PDB entry 2AHL | X-ray diffraction, 1.60 A resolution | chains A and B

[Chain A]
Molecule: Tyrosinase
From: Streptomyces castaneoglobisporus
Notes: EC 1.14.18.1
Reference sequence: Q83WS2 (Q83WS2_9ACTO); numbering as in UniProt (aligned over 1-273)
Amino-acid sequence (281 residues; each row starts with the number of its first residue):
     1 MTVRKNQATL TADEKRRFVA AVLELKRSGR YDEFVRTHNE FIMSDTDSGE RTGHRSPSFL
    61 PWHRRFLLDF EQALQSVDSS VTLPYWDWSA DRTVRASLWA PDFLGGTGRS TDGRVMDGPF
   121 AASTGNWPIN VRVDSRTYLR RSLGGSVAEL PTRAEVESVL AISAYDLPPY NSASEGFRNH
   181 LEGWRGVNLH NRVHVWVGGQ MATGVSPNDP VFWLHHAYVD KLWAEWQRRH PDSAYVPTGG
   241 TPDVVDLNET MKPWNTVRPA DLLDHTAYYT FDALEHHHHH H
Disordered / not traced: 1, 275-281
Metal / ion sites: Cu+ site 1: His38, His54, His63; Cu+ site 2: His190, His194, His216

[Chain B]
Molecule: Caddie protein ORF378
From: Streptomyces castaneoglobisporus
Reference sequence: Q83WS1 (Q83WS1_9ACTO); residue numbers follow UniProt; this construct covers 1-126
Amino-acid sequence (134 residues; each row starts with the number of its first residue):
     1 MPEITRRRAL TAAAAVAATA SAAVTLAAPA ASAAGHHEPA APESFDEVYK GRRIQGRPAR
    61 GAAHHHEHGG GYEVFVDGVQ LHVMRNADGS WISVVSHYDP VPTPRAAARA AVDELQGAPL
   121 LPFPANLEHH HHHH
Disordered / not traced: 1-39, 60-70, 122-134
Metal / ion sites: Cu+: His82, Met84, His97

[Interface between chain A and chain B]
Residue-residue contacts (48):
  His38(A) with Tyr98(B)
  Asn39(A) with Val94(B)
  Ile42(A) with His97(B), hydrogen bond (backbone-side chain); Tyr98(B)
  Met43(A) with His82(B)
  Asp45(A) with Met84(B)
  Asp47(A) with Asn86(B); Ala87(B), hydrogen bond (side chain-backbone)
  Arg55(A) with Met84(B); Asn86(B), hydrogen bond; Ile92(B)
  Thr111(A) with Gln116(B)
  Asp112(A) with Gln116(B)
  Arg132(A) with Leu121(B)
  Val133(A) with Val94(B), hydrophobic; Val95(B), hydrophobic; Leu120(B), hydrophobic; Leu121(B), hydrogen bond (backbone-backbone)
  Asp134(A) with Glu114(B); Leu115(B); Ala118(B)
  Ser135(A) with Pro119(B), hydrogen bond (side chain-backbone); Leu121(B)
  Arg136(A) with Glu114(B), hydrogen bond (side chain-backbone); Leu115(B), hydrogen bond (side chain-backbone); Gln116(B), hydrogen bond; Ala118(B)
  Arg140(A) with Glu114(B), salt bridge
  Ser172(A) with Ala87(B)
  Ala173(A) with Ala87(B), hydrophobic
  Trp184(A) with His97(B); Pro100(B), hydrophobic
  Arg185(A) with Asp88(B), salt bridge
  His190(A) with Tyr98(B)
  Asn191(A) with Tyr98(B)
  His194(A) with Tyr98(B)
  Val195(A) with Tyr98(B); Asp99(B)
  Met201(A) with Tyr98(B)
  Ala202(A) with Val95(B); Ser96(B); His97(B), hydrogen bond (backbone-backbone); Tyr98(B)
  Thr203(A) with Val94(B); Val95(B); Tyr98(B)
  Gly204(A) with Val94(B), hydrogen bond (backbone-backbone)
  Ser206(A) with Tyr98(B), hydrogen bond
Also at the interface, not in a pair above, chain A (33 interface residues in all): Thr46, Ser110, Gly113, Asn171, Gly199

[Summary]
Chain A and chain B form an interface of 33 and 20 residues respectively; the contacts include 11 hydrogen
bonds and 2 salt bridges. Among the polar pairs are Arg140(A)-Glu114(B), Arg185(A)-Asp88(B) and
Ile42(A)-His97(B). His38(A), His54(A) and His63(A) coordinate Cu+ site 1.
Here chain A is Tyrosinase and chain B is Caddie protein ORF378, both from Streptomyces castaneoglobisporus.
Entry 2AHL (Crystal structure of the hydroxylamine-induced deoxy-form of the copper-bound Streptomyces
castaneoglobisporus tyrosinase in complex with a ...) was determined by X-ray diffraction together with 1WX2,
1WX4, 1WX5, 1WXC, 2AHK and 2ZMX from the same study.
